Entry 8K8S (electron microscopy, 3.06 A resolution); this record covers chains A and E of the 5 polymer chains in the assembly.

[Chain A]
Protein: DNA polymerase F8
Source organism: Monkeypox virus
Notes: engineered mutation(s): D166A, E168A
Chain sequence (1006 residues; row label = number of the first residue in the row):
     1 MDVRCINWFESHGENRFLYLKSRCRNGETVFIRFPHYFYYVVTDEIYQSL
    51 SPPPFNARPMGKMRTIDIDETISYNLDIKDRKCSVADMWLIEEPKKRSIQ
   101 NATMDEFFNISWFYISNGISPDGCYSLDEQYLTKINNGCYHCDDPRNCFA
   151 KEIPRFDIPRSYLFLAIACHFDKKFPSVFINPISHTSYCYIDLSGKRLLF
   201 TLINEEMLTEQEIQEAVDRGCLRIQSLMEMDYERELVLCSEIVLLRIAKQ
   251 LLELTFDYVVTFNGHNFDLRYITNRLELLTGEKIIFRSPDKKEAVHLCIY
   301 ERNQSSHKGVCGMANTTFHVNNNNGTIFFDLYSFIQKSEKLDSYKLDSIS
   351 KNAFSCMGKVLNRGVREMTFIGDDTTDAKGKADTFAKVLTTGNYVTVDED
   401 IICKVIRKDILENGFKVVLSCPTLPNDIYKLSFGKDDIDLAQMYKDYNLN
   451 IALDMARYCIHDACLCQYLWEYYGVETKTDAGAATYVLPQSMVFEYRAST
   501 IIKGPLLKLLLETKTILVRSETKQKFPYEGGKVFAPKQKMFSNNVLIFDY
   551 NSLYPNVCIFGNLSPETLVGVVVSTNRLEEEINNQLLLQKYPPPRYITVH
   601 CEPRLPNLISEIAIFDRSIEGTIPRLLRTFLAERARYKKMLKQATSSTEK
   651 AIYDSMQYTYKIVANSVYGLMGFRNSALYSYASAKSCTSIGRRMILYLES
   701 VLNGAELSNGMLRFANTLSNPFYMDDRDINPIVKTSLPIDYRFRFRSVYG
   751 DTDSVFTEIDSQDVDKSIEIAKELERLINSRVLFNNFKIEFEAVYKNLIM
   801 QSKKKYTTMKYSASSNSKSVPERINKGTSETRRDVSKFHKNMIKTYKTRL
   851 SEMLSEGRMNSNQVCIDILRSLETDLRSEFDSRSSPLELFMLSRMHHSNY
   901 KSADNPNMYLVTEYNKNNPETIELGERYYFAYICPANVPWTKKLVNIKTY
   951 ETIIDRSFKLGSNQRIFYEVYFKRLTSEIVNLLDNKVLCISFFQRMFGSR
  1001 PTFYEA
Not modelled in the structure: 1005-1006
Metal / ion sites: Mg2+: Asp-549, Tyr-550, Asp-753 (together with Cytarabine-TRIPHOSPHATE)
Residues lining bound ligands: Cytarabine-TRIPHOSPHATE: Asp-549, Tyr-550, Asn-551, Ser-552, Leu-553, Tyr-554, Pro-555, Arg-634, Lys-661, Ile-662, Asn-665, Tyr-668, Thr-752, Asp-753

[Chain E]
Molecule: 12-nt DNA strand
Sequence (12 nucleotides; numbered 14 to 25; the number before each row is that of its first residue):
    14 ATCCTCCCCTAC

[Chain A / chain E interface]
Pairs across the interface (16; chain A residue first):
  Lys-340(A) with DT23(E), phosphate contact
  Asp-751(A) with DC25(E), sugar contact
  Thr-752(A) with DC25(E), sugar contact
  Tyr-806(A) with DC25(E), hydrogen bond to the phosphate
  Lys-826(A) with DA24(E), phosphate contact
  Gly-827(A) with DT23(E), phosphate contact; DA24(E), phosphate contact
  Arg-832(A) with DT23(E), phosphate contact
  Arg-833(A) with DT23(E), salt bridge to the phosphate
  Asp-834(A) with DC22(E), sugar contact
  Met-895(A) with DC22(E), phosphate contact
  His-897(A) with DC21(E), salt bridge to the phosphate
  Tyr-900(A) with DC21(E), hydrogen bond to the phosphate
  Lys-901(A) with DC20(E), phosphate contact
  Arg-927(A) with DC22(E), salt bridge to the phosphate
  Arg-1000(A) with DA14(E), hydrogen bond to the phosphate
Also at the interface, not in a pair above, chain A (20 interface residues in all): Lys-804, Asn-825, Thr-831, Ser-893, Arg-894

[Overview]
The interface between chain A and chain E involves 20 residues on one side and 7 on the other; the contacts
include 3 hydrogen bonds and 3 salt bridges. Polar contacts include Tyr-806(A)/DC25(E), Tyr-900(A)/DC21(E) and
Arg-1000(A)/DA14(E). Bound to chain A: Cytarabine-TRIPHOSPHATE.
Chain A is DNA polymerase F8 (Monkeypox virus) and chain E is a 12-nt DNA strand; the structure, F8-A22-E4
complex of MPXV in complex with DNA and Ara-CTP, was determined by electron microscopy (same publication as
8K8U).
